Entry 9BLC (electron microscopy, 3.30 A resolution); this record covers chains B and N of the 6 polymer chains in the assembly.

# Chain B
Protein: Guanine nucleotide-binding protein G(I)/G(S)/G(T) subunit beta-1
Organism: Homo sapiens
Reference sequence: P62873 (GBB1_HUMAN); numbering as in UniProt (aligned over 2-340)
Sequence (350 residues; row label = number of the first residue in the row; numbers below 1 keep their minus sign (Met-9 is residue -9)):
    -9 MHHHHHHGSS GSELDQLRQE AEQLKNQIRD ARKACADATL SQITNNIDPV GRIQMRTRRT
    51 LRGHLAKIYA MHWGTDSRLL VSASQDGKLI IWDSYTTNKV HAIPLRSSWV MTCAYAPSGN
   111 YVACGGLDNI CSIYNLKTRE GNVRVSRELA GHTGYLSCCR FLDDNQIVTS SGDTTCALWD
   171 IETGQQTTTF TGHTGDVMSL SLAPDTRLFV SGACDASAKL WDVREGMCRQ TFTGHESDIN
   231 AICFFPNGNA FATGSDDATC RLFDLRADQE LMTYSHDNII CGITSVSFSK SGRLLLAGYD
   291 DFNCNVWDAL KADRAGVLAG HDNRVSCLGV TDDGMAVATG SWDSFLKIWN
Disordered / not traced: -9 to 1
Differences from the reference sequence: expression tag (-9 to 1)
Curated features (UniProtKB/Swiss-Prot):
  - modified residue: Ser2 (N-acetylserine), His266 (Phosphohistidine)
  - natural variant: Leu30 (L30F: In MRD42; uncertain significance), Arg52 (R52G: In MRD42), Gly64 (G64V: In MRD42), Asp76 (D76E: In MRD42; D76G: In MRD42), Gly77 (G77S: In MRD42), Lys78 (K78R: In MRD42), Ile80 (I80N: In MRD42; I80T: In MRD42), His91 (H91R: In MRD42; uncertain significance), Ala92 (A92T: In MRD42), Pro94 (P94S: In MRD42), Leu95 (L95P: In MRD42), Arg96 (R96L: In MRD42), 5 further natural variant entries in UniProt

# Chain N
Protein: Nanobody 35
Organism: Lama glama
Notes: antibody fragment or engineered binder
Sequence (138 residues; numbered 1 to 138; the number before each row is that of its first residue):
     1 QVQLQESGGG LVQPGGSLRL SCAASGFTFS NYKMNWVRQA PGKGLEWVSD ISQSGASISY
    61 TGSVKGRFTI SRDNAKNTLY LQMNSLKPED TAVYYCARCP APFTRDCFDV TSTTYAYRGQ
   121 GTQVTVSSHH HHHHEPEA
Disordered / not traced: 129-138
Disulfide bonds: Cys22-Cys96, Cys99-Cys107

# Chain B / chain N interface
Contacting residue pairs - 18 pairs, chain B then chain N:
  Arg8(B) - Gln120(N)
  Glu12(B) - Gln5(N)
  Lys15(B) - Gln1(N)  hydrogen bond
  Thr184(B) - Ala116(N)
  Cys204(B) - Tyr117(N)  hydrogen bond (backbone-side chain)
  Asp205(B) - Ala116(N)
  Asp205(B) - Tyr117(N)
  Ala206(B) - Tyr117(N)  hydrogen bond (backbone-side chain)
  Glu226(B) - Gly26(N)
  Glu226(B) - Phe27(N)
  Glu226(B) - Tyr32(N)
  Glu226(B) - Arg98(N)  hydrogen bond (backbone-side chain)
  Ser227(B) - Pro100(N)  hydrogen bond (side chain-backbone)
  Ser227(B) - Tyr117(N)
  Asp228(B) - Tyr117(N)  hydrogen bond
  Asp246(B) - Pro102(N)
  Asp247(B) - Pro102(N)
  Ile270(B) - Phe103(N)  hydrophobic
Other interface residues (no listed pair), chain B (15 interface residues in all): Thr223, Gly224
Other interface residues (no listed pair), chain N (16 interface residues in all): Gln3, Thr28, Ala101, Thr114

# Overview
15 residues of chain B face 16 of chain N across their interface, with 6 hydrogen bonds. Among the polar pairs
are Lys15(B)-Gln1(N), Cys204(B)-Tyr117(N) and Ala206(B)-Tyr117(N).
Here chain B is Guanine nucleotide-binding protein G(I)/G(S)/G(T) subunit beta-1 (Homo sapiens) and chain N is
Nanobody 35 (Lama glama). Entry 9BLC (Human Calcitonin Receptor in Complex with Gs and Cagrilintide Backbone
(non-acylated) in CT-like conformation) was determined by electron microscopy, deposited together with 9BLB,
9BLW, 9BP3, 9BQ3, 9BTW, 9BUB and 3 further entries.
